Entry 8B9C (electron microscopy, 4.60 A resolution (low resolution: residue-level contacts below are approximate; hydrogen-bond / salt-bridge calls are withheld)); this record covers chains 3 and 5 of the 20 polymer chains in the assembly.

Chain 3:
Name: DNA replication licensing factor MCM3
Source organism: Saccharomyces cerevisiae
Notes: EC 3.6.4.12
UniProtKB: P24279 (MCM3_YEAST); numbering as in UniProt (aligned over 1-971)
Sequence (1009 residues; each row starts with the number of its first residue; numbers below 1 keep their minus sign (Met-37 is residue -37)):
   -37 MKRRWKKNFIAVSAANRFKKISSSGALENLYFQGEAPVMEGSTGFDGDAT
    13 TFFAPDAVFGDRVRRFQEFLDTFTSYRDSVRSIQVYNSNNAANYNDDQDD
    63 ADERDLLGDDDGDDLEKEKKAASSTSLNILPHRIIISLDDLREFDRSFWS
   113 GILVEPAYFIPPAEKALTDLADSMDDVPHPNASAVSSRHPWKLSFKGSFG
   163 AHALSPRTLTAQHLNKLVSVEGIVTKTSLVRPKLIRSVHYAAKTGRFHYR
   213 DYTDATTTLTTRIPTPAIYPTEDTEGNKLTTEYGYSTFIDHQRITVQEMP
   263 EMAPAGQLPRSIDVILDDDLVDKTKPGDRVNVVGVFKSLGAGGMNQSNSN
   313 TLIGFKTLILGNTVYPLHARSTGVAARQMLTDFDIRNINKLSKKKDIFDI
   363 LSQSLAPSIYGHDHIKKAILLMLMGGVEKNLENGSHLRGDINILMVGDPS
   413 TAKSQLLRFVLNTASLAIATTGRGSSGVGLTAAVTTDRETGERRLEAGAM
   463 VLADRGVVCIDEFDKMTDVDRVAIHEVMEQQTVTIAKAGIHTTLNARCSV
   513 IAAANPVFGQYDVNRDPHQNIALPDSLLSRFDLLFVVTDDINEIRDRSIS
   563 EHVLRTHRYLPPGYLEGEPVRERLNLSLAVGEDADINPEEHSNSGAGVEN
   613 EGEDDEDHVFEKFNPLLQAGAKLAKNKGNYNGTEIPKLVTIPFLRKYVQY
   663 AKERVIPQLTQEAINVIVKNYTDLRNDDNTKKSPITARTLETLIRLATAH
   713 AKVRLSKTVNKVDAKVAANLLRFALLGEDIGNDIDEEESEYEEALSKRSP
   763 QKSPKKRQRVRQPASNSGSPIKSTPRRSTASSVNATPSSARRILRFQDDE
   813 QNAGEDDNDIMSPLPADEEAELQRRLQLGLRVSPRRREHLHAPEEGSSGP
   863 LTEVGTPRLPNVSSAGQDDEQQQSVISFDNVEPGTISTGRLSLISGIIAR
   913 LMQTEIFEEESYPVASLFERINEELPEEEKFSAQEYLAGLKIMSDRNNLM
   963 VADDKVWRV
Unresolved in the structure: -37 to 17, 56-89, 332-337, 449-454, 583-647, 742-971
Sequence notes: initiating methionine (-37); expression tag (-36 to 0)
Small-molecule neighbours:
  - AMP-PNP (ANP; phosphoaminophosphonic acid-adenylate ester), molecule 1: Ser370, Ile371, Tyr372, Asp410, Pro411, Ser412, Thr413, Ala414, Lys415, Ser416, Gln417, Asn517, Ile561, Val565
  - AMP-PNP (ANP), molecule 2: Gln492, Ser538, Arg542, Ala699, Arg700, Glu703
UniProt features mapped onto this chain:
  - motif: Ser541 to Asp544 (Arginine finger)
  - binding site (ATP): Gly409 to Ser416
  - modified residue: Ser761 (Phosphoserine), Ser777 (Phosphoserine), Ser781 (Phosphoserine), Thr868 (Phosphothreonine)
  - mutagenesis: Lys415 (K415A: No effect on MCM2-7 complex helicase activity. Loss of MCM2-7 complex helicase activity; when associated with MCM5 A-422. Reduces MCM2-7 complex helicase activity ...)

Chain 5:
Name: Minichromosome maintenance protein 5
Source organism: Saccharomyces cerevisiae
Notes: EC 3.6.4.12
UniProtKB: P29496 (MCM5_YEAST); residue numbers follow UniProt; this construct covers 1-775
Sequence (775 residues; row label = number of the first residue in the row):
     1 MSFDRPEIYSAPVLQGESPNDDDNTEIIKSFKNFILEFRLDSQFIYRDQL
    51 RNNILVKNYSLTVNMEHLIGYNEDIYKKLSDEPSDIIPLFETAITQVAKR
   101 ISILSRAQSANNNDKDPENTSMDTDSLLLNSLPTFQLILNSNANQIPLRD
   151 LDSEHVSKIVRLSGIIISTSVLSSRATYLSIMCRNCRHTTSITINNFNSI
   201 TGNTVSLPRSCLSTIESESSMANESNIGDESTKKNCGPDPYIIIHESSKF
   251 IDQQFLKLQEIPELVPVGEMPRNLTMTCDRYLTNKVIPGTRVTIVGIYSI
   301 YNSKNGAGSGRSGGGNGGSGVAIRTPYIKILGIQSDVETSSIWNSVTMFT
   351 EEEEEEFLQLSRNPKLYEILTNSIAPSIFGNEDIKKAIVCLLMGGSKKIL
   401 PDGMRLRGDINVLLLGDPGTAKSQLLKFVEKVSPIAVYTSGKGSSAAGLT
   451 ASVQRDPMTREFYLEGGAMVLADGGVVCIDEFDKMRDEDRVAIHEAMEQQ
   501 TISIAKAGITTVLNSRTSVLAAANPIYGRYDDLKSPGDNIDFQTTILSRF
   551 DMIFIVKDDHNEERDISIANHVINIHTGNANAMQNQQEENGSEISIEKMK
   601 RYITYCRLKCAPRLSPQAAEKLSSNFVTIRKQLLINELESTERSSIPITI
   651 RQLEAIIRITESLAKLELSPIAQERHVDEAIRLFQASTMDAASQDPIGGL
   701 NQASGTSLSEIRRFEQELKRRLPIGWSTSYQTLRREFVDTHRFSQLALDK
   751 ALYALEKHETIQLRHQGQNIYRSGV
Unresolved in the structure: 1-20, 105-130, 199-204, 214-234, 304-319, 336-347, 416-420, 456-459, 525-543, 578-592, 637-646, 688-775
Bound ions: Zn2+: Cys186, Leu212, Ser213, Cys236; Mg2+: Glu498 (together with AMP-PNP)
Small-molecule neighbours: AMP-PNP (ANP; phosphoaminophosphonic acid-adenylate ester): Glu498, Arg549, Ile650, Arg651, Glu654
UniProt features mapped onto this chain:
  - motif: Ser548 to Asp551 (Arginine finger)
  - binding site (ATP): Gly416 to Ser423
  - mutagenesis: Lys422 (K422A: Loss of MCM2-7 complex helicase activity)

How chain 3 and chain 5 interact:
Residue-residue contacts (87):
  Ala119(3) with Glu246(5)
  Tyr120(3) with Glu246(5); Ser247(5)
  Thr172(3) with Asp252(5)
  Ala173(3) with Ile251(5); Asp252(5)
  Leu176(3) with Phe250(5)
  Asn177(3) with His245(5); Glu246(5)
  Thr222(3) with Glu246(5)
  Thr223(3) with Glu246(5)
  Arg272(3) with Val171(5); Leu172(5)
  Ser300(3) with His245(5); Phe250(5)
  Leu301(3) with His245(5)
  Gly302(3) with His245(5)
  Met306(3) with Ser206(5); Leu207(5)
  Asn310(3) with Asn302(5)
  Asn312(3) with Tyr301(5); Asn302(5)
  Thr313(3) with Arg175(5); Val205(5)
  Leu314(3) with Arg175(5); Gln253(5); Phe255(5); Tyr301(5)
  Gly316(3) with Ser174(5)
  Phe317(3) with Ser174(5); Ala176(5); His245(5)
  Ala368(3) with Asp402(5)
  Pro369(3) with Asp402(5)
  Ser370(3) with Leu400(5); Asp402(5); Met404(5)
  Ser412(3) with Thr649(5); Arg651(5)
  Ser416(3) with Glu498(5); Gln499(5)
  Gln417(3) with Met404(5)
  Phe421(3) with Asp402(5)
  Thr433(3) with Glu495(5); Ser503(5)
  Arg435(3) with Val491(5)
  Gly436(3) with Ile504(5); Ala505(5); Lys506(5)
  Ser437(3) with Ala505(5)
  Ser438(3) with Ala505(5); Lys506(5)
  Gly441(3) with Ala505(5); Ala507(5)
  Leu464(3) with Thr510(5)
  Asp473(3) with Gln499(5)
  Glu474(3) with His494(5)
  Asp551(3) with Arg630(5)
  Glu555(3) with Lys631(5)
  Asp558(3) with Arg630(5)
  Arg559(3) with Val627(5)
  Ile561(3) with Ile650(5)
  Ser562(3) with Ser623(5); Phe626(5)
  Val565(3) with Leu653(5)
  Leu566(3) with Leu614(5); Ala619(5); Ser623(5); Ile657(5)
  Thr568(3) with Leu400(5)
  His569(3) with Lys398(5); Leu406(5); Glu654(5)
  Arg570(3) with Arg613(5); Leu614(5)
  Tyr571(3) with Ile399(5); Pro401(5)
  Leu572(3) with Arg613(5)
  Glu578(3) with Arg613(5); Pro670(5); Ile671(5)
  Gly579(3) with Cys610(5); Ala611(5)
  Pro581(3) with Leu608(5); Lys609(5); Ala611(5)
  Ile653(3) with Asp402(5)
Interface residues without a listed pair, chain 3 (73 interface residues in all): Leu221, Ile225, Gln269, Ala303, Asn307, Ser311, Ile315, Thr319, Pro411, Arg420, Asn424, Thr432, Leu442, Ala445, Glu458, Ala459, Ala461, Ile553, Glu563, Glu580, Val582
Interface residues without a listed pair, chain 5 (71 interface residues in all): Leu179, Arg184, Ile194, Asn198, Ile242, Ile243, Ser248, Ile287, Lys397, Gly403, Gly508, Ser615, Pro616, Leu622, Leu634

In short:
73 residues of chain 3 and 71 residues of chain 5 are in contact. One AMP-PNP molecule is bound between chain
3 and chain 5. Ligands of chain 3: AMP-PNP.
Chain 3 is DNA replication licensing factor MCM3 and chain 5 is Minichromosome maintenance protein 5, both
from Saccharomyces cerevisiae; the structure, S. cerevisiae pol alpha - replisome complex, was determined by
electron microscopy (same publication as 8B9A and 8B9B).
